PDB entry 3QB4 | X-ray diffraction, 2.28 A resolution | chains A and B

Chain A:
Molecule: Growth/differentiation factor 5
Source organism: Homo sapiens
Notes: fragment: GDF-5, residues 387-501
UniProtKB: P43026 (GDF5_HUMAN); residues 6-120 here correspond to UniProt positions 387-501 (UniProt number = residue number + 381)
Sequence (117 residues; numbered 4 to 120; the number before each row is that of its first residue):
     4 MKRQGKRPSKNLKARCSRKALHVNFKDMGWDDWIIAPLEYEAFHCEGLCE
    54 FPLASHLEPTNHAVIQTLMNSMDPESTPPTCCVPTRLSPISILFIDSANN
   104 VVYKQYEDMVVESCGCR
Not modelled in the structure: 4-15
Construct notes: expression tag (4-5); engineered mutation Ala57 (Arg438 in P43026)
Cystine bridges: Cys19-Cys85, Cys48-Cys117, Cys52-Cys119
Reported in the primary citation:
  - conformationally variable residues (helix shift, loop rearrangement, side-chain flip): Lys29 to Ile38, Phe54 to Pro55, Ser74 to Thr80, Phe97 to Val104
  - mutagenesis - R57A (10-20-fold): increased binding to Bone morphogenetic protein receptor type-1A (chain B)

Chain B:
Molecule: Bone morphogenetic protein receptor type-1A
Source organism: Homo sapiens
Notes: EC 2.7.11.30; fragment: BMP receptor BMPR-IA, residues 24-152
UniProtKB: P36894 (BMR1A_HUMAN); residues 1-129 here correspond to UniProt positions 24-152 (UniProt number = residue number + 23)
Sequence (135 residues; numbered -5 to 129; the number before each row is that of its first residue; numbers below 1 keep their minus sign (Gly-5 is residue -5)):
    -5 GSGAMAQNLDSMLHGTGMKSDSDQKKSENGVTLAPEDTLPFLKCYCSGHC
    45 PDDAINNTCITNGHCFAIIEEDDQGETTLASGCMKYEGSDFQCKDSPKAQ
    95 LRRTIECCRTNLCNQYLQPTLPPVVIGPFFDGSIR
Not modelled in the structure: -5 to 30, 119-129
Construct notes: expression tag (-5 to 0)
UniProt features mapped onto this chain:
  - region: Asp84 to Gln86 (Mediates specificity for BMP ligand)
  - glycosylation: Asn50 (N-linked (GlcNAc...) asparagine)
Cystine bridges: Cys38-Cys59, Cys40-Cys44, Cys53-Cys77, Cys87-Cys101, Cys102-Cys107
Reported in the primary citation:
  - conformationally variable residues (domain motion, order/disorder transition): Thr72, Glu81, Gly82 to Asp89
  - specificity-determining residues: His43

Interface between chain A and chain B:
Contacting residue pairs (37):
  Arg18(A) - Gly42(B)  hydrogen bond (side chain-backbone)
  Arg18(A) - His43(B)
  Phe54(A) - Gln86(B)
  Phe54(A) - Asp89(B)
  Phe54(A) - Arg97(B)
  Pro55(A) - His43(B)
  Pro55(A) - Phe60(B)  hydrophobic
  Pro55(A) - Gln86(B)
  Leu56(A) - Gln86(B)  hydrogen bond (backbone-side chain)
  Ala57(A) - His43(B)
  Ala57(A) - Cys77(B)
  Ser58(A) - Thr55(B)  hydrogen bond
  Ser58(A) - Cys77(B)  hydrogen bond (backbone-backbone)
  Ser58(A) - Met78(B)
  Ser58(A) - Lys79(B)
  His59(A) - His43(B)
  His59(A) - Cys44(B)
  His59(A) - Pro45(B)
  Glu61(A) - Lys79(B)
  Asn64(A) - Glu81(B)  hydrogen bond
  Asn64(A) - Gly82(B)  hydrogen bond (side chain-backbone)
  Asn64(A) - Phe85(B)
  Val67(A) - Gly82(B)
  Val67(A) - Phe85(B)  hydrophobic
  Val67(A) - Gln86(B)
  Ile68(A) - Phe85(B)  hydrophobic
  Leu71(A) - Phe85(B)
  Leu71(A) - Ser90(B)
  Leu71(A) - Arg97(B)
  Ser74(A) - Ala93(B)
  Ser74(A) - Gln94(B)  hydrogen bond (backbone-backbone)
  Ser74(A) - Arg97(B)  hydrogen bond
  Met75(A) - Ser90(B)
  Met75(A) - Lys92(B)
  Met75(A) - Ala93(B)
  Met75(A) - Gln94(B)
  Pro77(A) - Gln94(B)
Interface residues without a listed pair, chain A (16 interface residues in all): Pro62
Interface residues without a listed pair, chain B (23 interface residues in all): Ile54, Ile62, Glu64, Ile99
Interface features reported in the paper:
  - specific contacts: Arg18(A)-Gly42(B), Leu56(A)-Gln86(B), Ser58(A)-Cys77(B), Ser58(A)-Thr55(B), Glu61(A)-Lys79(B), Ser74(A)-Gln94(B), Ser74(A)-Arg97(B)
  - interface residues, chain B: Phe85(B)

Overview:
16 residues of chain A face 23 of chain B across their interface, with 8 hydrogen bonds. Polar pairs include
Arg18(A)-Gly42(B), Leu56(A)-Gln86(B) and Ser58(A)-Thr55(B). The paper describes contacts between Arg18(A) and
Gly42(B), Leu56(A) and Gln86(B) and Ser58(A) and Cys77(B) among others. The paper reports that R57A of chain A
increases binding to Bone morphogenetic protein receptor type-1A (chain B); the interface residue Phe85(B).
Here chain A is Growth/differentiation factor 5 and chain B is Bone morphogenetic protein receptor type-1A,
both from Homo sapiens. Entry 3QB4 (Crystal structure of a TGF-beta ligand-receptor complex) was determined by
X-ray diffraction.
